8YT8 - chains D and G of the 9 polymer chains in the assembly; structure by electron microscopy, 3.50 A resolution.

# Chain D
Protein: Delta-sarcoglycan
Organism: Mus musculus
UniProt: P82347 (SGCD_MOUSE); numbering as in UniProt (aligned over 27-289)
Amino-acid sequence (263 residues; row label = number of the first residue in the row):
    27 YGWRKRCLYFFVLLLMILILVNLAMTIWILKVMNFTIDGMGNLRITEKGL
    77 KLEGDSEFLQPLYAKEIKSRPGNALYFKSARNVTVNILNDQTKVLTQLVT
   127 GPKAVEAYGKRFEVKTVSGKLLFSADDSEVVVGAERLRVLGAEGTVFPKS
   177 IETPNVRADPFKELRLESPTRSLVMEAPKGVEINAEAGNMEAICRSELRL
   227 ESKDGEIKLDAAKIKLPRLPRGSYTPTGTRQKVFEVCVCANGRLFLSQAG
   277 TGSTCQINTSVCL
Curated features (UniProtKB/Swiss-Prot):
  - glycosylation (N-linked (GlcNAc...) asparagine): N60, N108, N284
Cystine bridges: C263-C281, C265-C288
Covalent attachments: N-acetylglucosamine (NAG) linked to N108
Reported in the primary citation:
  - post-translational modification sites: N108

# Chain G
Protein: Gamma-sarcoglycan
Organism: Mus musculus
UniProt: P82348 (SGCG_MOUSE); numbering as in UniProt (aligned over 27-291)
Amino-acid sequence (265 residues; numbered 27 to 291; the number before each row is that of its first residue):
    27 GIYGWRKRCLYLFVLLLLAILVVNLALTIWILKVMWFSPIGMGHLHVTAD
    77 GLRLEGESEFLFPLYAKEIRSRVDSSLLLQSTQNVTVSARNSEGEVTGRV
   127 KVGAQMVEVQSQHFQINSEDGKPLFSAEEQDVVVGTGRLRVTGPEGALFE
   177 HSVETPLVRADPFQDLRLESPTRSLSMDAPRGVHVKANAGKLEALSQMDI
   227 ILQSSEGVLVLDAETVGLTKLKQGTQGPAGSSNGFYEICACPDGKLYLSM
   277 AGEVTTCEEHSHVCL
Curated features (UniProtKB/Swiss-Prot):
  - glycosylation: N110 (N-linked (GlcNAc...) asparagine)
Cystine bridges: C265-C283, C267-C290
Covalent attachments: N-acetylglucosamine (NAG) linked to N110
Bound ions: Ca2+: T198 (shared with 1 residue of chain B; 3 residues of chain O)
Small-molecule neighbours: phosphatidyl serine (P5S; O-[(R)-{[(2R)-2,3-bis(octadecanoyloxy)propyl]oxy}(hydroxy)phosphoryl]-L-serine): W31, R32, C35, F39
Reported in the primary citation:
  - post-translational modification sites: N110
  - disease-associated variants - C283Y: decreased stability (proposed by the authors, not directly observed)

# Chain D / chain G interface
Residue-residue contacts (328):
  Y27(D) - G27(G)
  V38(D) - F39(G)  hydrophobic
  L41(D) - L43(G)  hydrophobic
  M42(D) - F39(G)  hydrophobic
  M42(D) - L43(G)  hydrophobic
  I45(D) - L43(G)
  I45(D) - I46(G)  hydrophobic
  I45(D) - L47(G)  hydrophobic
  N48(D) - N50(G)  hydrogen bond
  L49(D) - N50(G)
  T52(D) - L53(G)
  I55(D) - I57(G)  hydrophobic
  L56(D) - W56(G)  hydrophobic
  L56(D) - I57(G)  hydrophobic
  F61(D) - W56(G)  hydrophobic
  F61(D) - V60(G)  hydrophobic
  T62(D) - W56(G)
  M66(D) - M61(G)  hydrophobic
  M66(D) - M68(G)  hydrophobic
  I71(D) - M68(G)  hydrophobic
  E73(D) - W62(G)
  K74(D) - G82(G)
  K74(D) - E83(G)  hydrogen bond (backbone-backbone)
  K74(D) - E85(G)  salt bridge
  G75(D) - E83(G)
  L76(D) - L71(G)  hydrophobic
  L76(D) - L80(G)  hydrophobic
  L76(D) - E83(G)
  L76(D) - E85(G)  hydrogen bond (backbone-backbone)
  K77(D) - E85(G)
  K77(D) - L87(G)
  L78(D) - E85(G)  hydrogen bond (backbone-backbone)
  L78(D) - F86(G)  hydrophobic
  L78(D) - L87(G)
  G80(D) - L87(G)
  G80(D) - F88(G)
  D81(D) - F88(G)
  S82(D) - F86(G)
  S82(D) - P89(G)
  S82(D) - L90(G)
  S82(D) - Y91(G)  hydrogen bond (backbone-backbone)
  E83(D) - Y91(G)
  F84(D) - L90(G)  hydrophobic
  F84(D) - Y91(G)  hydrogen bond (backbone-backbone)
  F84(D) - K93(G)  hydrogen bond (backbone-backbone)
  L85(D) - K93(G)
  P87(D) - E94(G)
  P87(D) - R96(G)
  L88(D) - E94(G)  hydrogen bond (backbone-backbone)
  L88(D) - I95(G)
  L88(D) - R96(G)  hydrogen bond (backbone-backbone)
  Y89(D) - R96(G)
  A90(D) - R96(G)
  A90(D) - S97(G)
  A90(D) - R98(G)
  A90(D) - L103(G)
  K91(D) - R98(G)
  K91(D) - S101(G)  hydrogen bond
  K91(D) - S102(G)
  K91(D) - L103(G)
  K91(D) - L104(G)
  E92(D) - L104(G)
  E92(D) - Q106(G)
  I93(D) - L104(G)
  I93(D) - L105(G)
  I93(D) - Q106(G)  hydrogen bond (backbone-backbone)
  S95(D) - Q106(G)
  S95(D) - S107(G)
  P97(D) - T108(G)
  A100(D) - N110(G)
  L101(D) - Q106(G)
  L101(D) - S107(G)
  L101(D) - N110(G)
  L101(D) - V111(G)
  L101(D) - T112(G)  hydrogen bond (backbone-backbone)
  Y102(D) - T112(G)
  F103(D) - L105(G)  hydrophobic
  F103(D) - T112(G)  hydrogen bond (backbone-backbone)
  F103(D) - V113(G)
  F103(D) - S114(G)  hydrogen bond (backbone-backbone)
  K104(D) - R116(G)
  S105(D) - R116(G)  hydrogen bond (backbone-side chain)
  A106(D) - R116(G)
  A106(D) - N117(G)
  R107(D) - R116(G)
  V109(D) - V113(G)  hydrophobic
  V109(D) - S114(G)
  T126(D) - A115(G)
  T126(D) - V126(G)
  G127(D) - A115(G)
  P128(D) - R116(G)
  P128(D) - T123(G)  hydrogen bond (backbone-side chain)
  P128(D) - G124(G)  hydrogen bond (backbone-backbone)
  K129(D) - S137(G)  hydrogen bond (backbone-side chain)
  K129(D) - Q138(G)  hydrogen bond (backbone-backbone)
  K129(D) - H139(G)  hydrogen bond (backbone-backbone)
  A130(D) - S137(G)
  A130(D) - H139(G)
  V131(D) - V135(G)  hydrophobic
  V131(D) - S137(G)
  V131(D) - H139(G)  hydrogen bond (backbone-backbone)
  V131(D) - F140(G)
  V131(D) - Q141(G)  hydrogen bond (backbone-backbone)
  E132(D) - Q141(G)
  A133(D) - Q141(G)  hydrogen bond (backbone-backbone)
  A133(D) - I142(G)
  A133(D) - N143(G)  hydrogen bond (backbone-backbone)
  Y134(D) - N143(G)
  Y134(D) - S144(G)
  G135(D) - S144(G)
  G135(D) - E145(G)  hydrogen bond (backbone-backbone)
  F138(D) - I142(G)  hydrophobic
  A151(D) - L150(G)
  D152(D) - L150(G)
  D153(D) - K148(G)  salt bridge
  D153(D) - L150(G)
  D153(D) - T162(G)  hydrogen bond (backbone-side chain)
  S154(D) - T162(G)  hydrogen bond (backbone-side chain)
  E155(D) - R164(G)  salt bridge
  E155(D) - R166(G)  salt bridge
  V156(D) - T162(G)
  V156(D) - R164(G)  hydrogen bond (backbone-backbone)
  V156(D) - L165(G)
  V156(D) - R166(G)  hydrogen bond (backbone-backbone)
  V157(D) - R166(G)
  V158(D) - R166(G)  hydrogen bond (backbone-backbone)
  V158(D) - V167(G)
  V158(D) - T168(G)  hydrogen bond (backbone-backbone)
  G159(D) - T168(G)
  A160(D) - V167(G)
  A160(D) - G169(G)  hydrogen bond (backbone-backbone)
  E161(D) - G169(G)
  E161(D) - P170(G)
  E161(D) - E171(G)  hydrogen bond (backbone-backbone)
  E161(D) - G172(G)
  R162(D) - E171(G)  salt bridge
  R162(D) - G172(G)
  L163(D) - V167(G)  hydrophobic
  L163(D) - G172(G)
  L163(D) - A173(G)
  L163(D) - L174(G)  hydrogen bond (backbone-backbone)
  R164(D) - L174(G)
  V165(D) - L174(G)  hydrogen bond (backbone-backbone)
  V165(D) - E176(G)
  G167(D) - E176(G)
  A168(D) - H177(G)  hydrogen bond (backbone-side chain)
  G170(D) - S178(G)
  T171(D) - F175(G)
  T171(D) - S178(G)  hydrogen bond (backbone-backbone)
  T171(D) - V179(G)
  T171(D) - E180(G)  hydrogen bond (backbone-backbone)
  V172(D) - E180(G)
  F173(D) - F175(G)  hydrophobic
  F173(D) - E180(G)  hydrogen bond (backbone-backbone)
  F173(D) - T181(G)
  F173(D) - P182(G)
  P174(D) - P182(G)
  K175(D) - P182(G)
  K175(D) - L183(G)
  S176(D) - L183(G)
  I177(D) - V179(G)  hydrophobic
  I177(D) - T181(G)
  I177(D) - L183(G)  hydrogen bond (backbone-backbone)
  I177(D) - V184(G)
  I177(D) - R185(G)  hydrogen bond (backbone-backbone)
  E178(D) - R164(G)  salt bridge
  E178(D) - R185(G)
  T179(D) - R185(G)  hydrogen bond (backbone-backbone)
  T179(D) - A186(G)
  T179(D) - L192(G)
  P180(D) - F189(G)  hydrophobic
  P180(D) - D191(G)
  P180(D) - R193(G)
  N181(D) - R193(G)
  V182(D) - R193(G)  hydrogen bond (backbone-backbone)
  V182(D) - L194(G)
  V182(D) - E195(G)  hydrogen bond (backbone-backbone)
  R183(D) - E195(G)  salt bridge
  R183(D) - P197(G)
  A184(D) - E195(G)  hydrogen bond (backbone-backbone)
  A184(D) - P197(G)
  P186(D) - T198(G)
  F187(D) - R199(G)  hydrogen bond (backbone-side chain)
  K188(D) - R199(G)
  E189(D) - R199(G)
  E189(D) - S200(G)
  L190(D) - S200(G)
  L190(D) - L201(G)  hydrophobic
  L190(D) - S202(G)  hydrogen bond (backbone-backbone)
  R191(D) - S202(G)
  L192(D) - L194(G)  hydrophobic
  L192(D) - S202(G)  hydrogen bond (backbone-backbone)
  L192(D) - M203(G)
  L192(D) - D204(G)  hydrogen bond (backbone-backbone)
  E193(D) - D204(G)
  S194(D) - D204(G)  hydrogen bond (backbone-backbone)
  S194(D) - A205(G)
  S194(D) - P206(G)
  P195(D) - P206(G)
  T196(D) - R207(G)
  R197(D) - A205(G)
  R197(D) - P206(G)
  R197(D) - R207(G)  hydrogen bond (backbone-backbone)
  S198(D) - A205(G)
  S198(D) - R207(G)
  S198(D) - G208(G)
  L199(D) - A205(G)
  L199(D) - G208(G)  hydrogen bond (backbone-backbone)
  L199(D) - V209(G)
  L199(D) - H210(G)  hydrogen bond (backbone-backbone)
  V200(D) - H210(G)
  V200(D) - K212(G)
  M201(D) - H210(G)  hydrogen bond (backbone-backbone)
  M201(D) - V211(G)
  M201(D) - K212(G)  hydrogen bond (backbone-backbone)
  E202(D) - K212(G)  salt bridge
  A203(D) - K212(G)  hydrogen bond (backbone-backbone)
  A203(D) - A213(G)
  P204(D) - N214(G)
  P204(D) - A215(G)  hydrogen bond (backbone-backbone)
  P204(D) - G216(G)  hydrogen bond (backbone-backbone)
  K205(D) - G216(G)
  G206(D) - G216(G)
  G206(D) - K217(G)
  V207(D) - V211(G)  hydrophobic
  V207(D) - K217(G)  hydrogen bond (backbone-backbone)
  V207(D) - L218(G)
  V207(D) - E219(G)  hydrogen bond (backbone-backbone)
  E208(D) - E219(G)
  I209(D) - E219(G)  hydrogen bond (backbone-backbone)
  I209(D) - A220(G)
  I209(D) - L221(G)  hydrogen bond (backbone-backbone)
  N210(D) - L221(G)
  A211(D) - L221(G)  hydrogen bond (backbone-backbone)
  A211(D) - S222(G)
  A211(D) - Q223(G)  hydrogen bond (backbone-backbone)
  E212(D) - Q223(G)
  A213(D) - M224(G)
  G214(D) - S222(G)  hydrogen bond (backbone-side chain)
  G214(D) - M224(G)
  N215(D) - M224(G)
  N215(D) - D225(G)
  M216(D) - A220(G)  hydrophobic
  M216(D) - D225(G)  hydrogen bond (backbone-backbone)
  M216(D) - I227(G)
  E217(D) - I227(G)
  A218(D) - I227(G)  hydrogen bond (backbone-backbone)
  A218(D) - L228(G)  hydrophobic
  A218(D) - Q229(G)  hydrogen bond (backbone-backbone)
  C220(D) - Q229(G)  hydrogen bond (side chain-backbone)
  C220(D) - S230(G)
  C220(D) - S231(G)  hydrogen bond (backbone-backbone)
  R221(D) - E232(G)  salt bridge
  R221(D) - G233(G)  hydrogen bond (backbone-backbone)
  S222(D) - G233(G)
  S222(D) - V234(G)
  E223(D) - V234(G)
  L224(D) - Q229(G)
  L224(D) - V234(G)  hydrogen bond (backbone-backbone)
  L224(D) - L235(G)
  L224(D) - V236(G)  hydrogen bond (backbone-backbone)
  R225(D) - V236(G)
  R225(D) - D238(G)  salt bridge
  L226(D) - V236(G)  hydrogen bond (backbone-backbone)
  L226(D) - L237(G)
  L226(D) - D238(G)  hydrogen bond (backbone-backbone)
  E227(D) - D238(G)
  S228(D) - D238(G)  hydrogen bond (backbone-backbone)
  S228(D) - E240(G)
  K229(D) - E240(G)
  D230(D) - E240(G)
  G231(D) - E240(G)  hydrogen bond (backbone-side chain)
  G231(D) - T241(G)
  E232(D) - T241(G)
  I233(D) - A239(G)  hydrophobic
  I233(D) - T241(G)  hydrogen bond (backbone-backbone)
  I233(D) - V242(G)
  I233(D) - G243(G)  hydrogen bond (backbone-backbone)
  K234(D) - G243(G)
  K234(D) - T245(G)
  L235(D) - G243(G)  hydrogen bond (backbone-backbone)
  L235(D) - T245(G)  hydrogen bond (backbone-backbone)
  D236(D) - T245(G)  hydrogen bond
  A237(D) - K246(G)
  A238(D) - K246(G)
  I240(D) - K246(G)
  R244(D) - S230(G)  hydrogen bond (side chain-backbone)
  R244(D) - S231(G)  hydrogen bond (side chain-backbone)
  L245(D) - L272(G)
  L245(D) - L274(G)  hydrophobic
  P246(D) - L272(G)
  P246(D) - Y273(G)
  P246(D) - L274(G)  hydrogen bond (backbone-backbone)
  R247(D) - V289(G)
  G248(D) - L274(G)  hydrogen bond (backbone-backbone)
  G248(D) - V289(G)
  S249(D) - H286(G)  hydrogen bond (backbone-side chain)
  S249(D) - H288(G)  hydrogen bond
  S249(D) - V289(G)
  Y250(D) - H286(G)
  T251(D) - E285(G)
  T251(D) - H288(G)
  T253(D) - E284(G)
  T255(D) - E284(G)
  T255(D) - S287(G)  hydrogen bond
  T255(D) - H288(G)
  T255(D) - L291(G)
  R256(D) - E284(G)  salt bridge
  Q257(D) - L291(G)
  K258(D) - P268(G)
  V259(D) - A266(G)
  V259(D) - C267(G)  hydrophobic
  V259(D) - Y273(G)
  V259(D) - C283(G)
  V259(D) - E284(G)
  V259(D) - S287(G)
  F260(D) - C265(G)
  F260(D) - A266(G)  hydrogen bond (backbone-backbone)
  F260(D) - P268(G)  hydrophobic
  E261(D) - C283(G)
  V262(D) - I264(G)
  G268(D) - V242(G)
  G268(D) - G243(G)
  G268(D) - L244(G)  hydrogen bond (backbone-backbone)
  R269(D) - T241(G)
  R269(D) - V242(G)
  L270(D) - V242(G)  hydrogen bond (backbone-backbone)
  G276(D) - T281(G)
Other interface residues (no listed pair), chain D (174 interface residues in all): L34, I53, E79, Q86, K94, R96, G98, N99, K136, F149, D185, I219, G254
Other interface residues (no listed pair), chain G (172 interface residues in all): I28, T54, H70, E81, S84, A92, D100, Q109, G147, F151, V160, D187, S196, I226, K271

# In short
The interface between chain D and chain G involves 174 residues on one side and 172 on the other; the contacts
include 92 hydrogen bonds and 11 salt bridges. Among the polar pairs are K74(D)-E85(G), D153(D)-K148(G) and
E155(D)-R164(G). The paper reports that C283Y of chain G reduces stability; modification sites N108(D) and
N110(G).
Chain D is Delta-sarcoglycan and chain G is Gamma-sarcoglycan, both from Mus musculus; the structure, Cryo-EM
structure of the dystrophin glycoprotein complex, was determined by electron microscopy.
